PDB entry 5CB5 | X-ray diffraction, 2.80 A resolution | chain R

Chain R:
Molecule: O-acetyl-ADP-ribose deacetylase
Source organism: Escherichia coli K12
Notes: EC 3.5.1.-
UniProt: P0A8D6 (YMDB_ECOLI); numbering as in UniProt (aligned over 1-177)
Sequence (183 residues; numbered -5 to 177; the number before each row is that of its first residue; numbers below 1 keep their minus sign (His-5 is residue -5)):
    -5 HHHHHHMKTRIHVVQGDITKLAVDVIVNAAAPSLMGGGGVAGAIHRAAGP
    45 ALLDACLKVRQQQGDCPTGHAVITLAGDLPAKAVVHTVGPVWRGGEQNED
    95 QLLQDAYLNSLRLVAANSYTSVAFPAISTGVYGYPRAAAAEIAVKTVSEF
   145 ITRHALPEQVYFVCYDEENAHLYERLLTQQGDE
Unresolved in the structure: -5 to 1, 175-177
Sequence notes: expression tag (-5 to 0); engineered mutation Ala25 (Asn in P0A8D6), Ala35 (Asp in P0A8D6)
Small-molecule neighbours: adenosine-5-diphosphoribose (APR): Gly10, Asp11, Ile12, Ala23, Ala24, Ala25, Gly30, Gly31, Gly32, Gly33, Val34, Ala35, Ala37, Pro119, Ala120, Ile121, Ser122, Thr123, Gly124, Val125, Tyr126, Val157, Tyr159
Swiss-Prot annotation at these positions:
  - binding site (substrate): Asp11, Ile12, Ser122 to Tyr126
  - mutagenesis: Arg40 (R40A: Causes a 17-fold increase in the dissociation constant of the YmdB-RNase III interaction), Gly124 (G124E: Abolishes enzyme activity), Tyr126 (Y126A: Loss of activity; Y126F: No change in activity)

Summary:
Chain R binds adenosine-5-diphosphoribose. Curated annotation (UniProt) lists 7 substrate-binding residues and
3 mutagenesis sites.
Chain R is O-acetyl-ADP-ribose deacetylase (Escherichia coli K12); the structure, Structural Insights into the
Mechanism of Escherichia coli Ymdb, was determined by X-ray diffraction (same publication as 5CB3 and 5CMS).
